3BLF - chain A; structure by X-ray diffraction, 2.60 A resolution.

# Chain A
Molecule: Citramalate synthase from Leptospira interrogans
From: Leptospira interrogans
Notes: EC 2.3.3.13
UniProt: Q8F3Q1 (Q8F3Q1_LEPIN); residues 1-325 here = UniProt positions 1-325
Chain sequence (337 residues; each row starts with the number of its first residue; numbers below 1 keep their minus sign (Gly-11 is residue -11)):
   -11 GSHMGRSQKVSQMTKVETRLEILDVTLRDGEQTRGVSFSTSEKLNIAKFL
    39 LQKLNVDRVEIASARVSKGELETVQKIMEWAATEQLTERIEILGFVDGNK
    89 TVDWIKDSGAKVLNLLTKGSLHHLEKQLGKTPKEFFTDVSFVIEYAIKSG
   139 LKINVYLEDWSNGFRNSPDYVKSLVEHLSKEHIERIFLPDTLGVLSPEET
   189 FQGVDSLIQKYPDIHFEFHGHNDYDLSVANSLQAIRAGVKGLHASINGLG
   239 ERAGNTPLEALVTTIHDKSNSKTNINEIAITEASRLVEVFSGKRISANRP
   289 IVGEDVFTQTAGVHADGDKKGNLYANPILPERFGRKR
Not modelled in the structure: -11 to 6, 297-309
Construct notes: expression tag (-11 to 0)
Metal / ion sites: Zn2+: His207, His209 (together with pyruvic acid)
Small-molecule neighbours: pyruvic acid (PYR): Arg16, Asp17, Leu104, Tyr144, Glu146, Asp147, Pro177, Thr179, His207, His209
UniProt features mapped onto this chain:
  - active site: Arg16 (Proton donor), Glu146 (Proton acceptor)
  - binding site (pyruvate): Arg16, Asp17, Tyr144, Thr179
  - binding site (Mn(2+)): Asp17, His207, His209
  - mutagenesis: Arg16 (R16K/Q: Loss of activity), Asp17 (D17A: 34-fold increase in Km for pyruvate and 315-fold decrease in kcat; D17N: 4.4-fold increase in Km for pyruvate and 480-fold decrease in kcat), Leu81 (L81A: 4.7-fold increase in Km for pyruvate and 15.7-fold decrease in kcat; L81V: 3.3-fold increase in Km for pyruvate and 10.1-fold decrease in kcat), Phe83 (F83A: 5-fold increase in Km for acetyl-CoA and 120-fold decrease in kcat), Leu104 (L104V: 1.8-fold increase in Km for pyruvate and 3.4-fold decrease in kcat), Tyr144 (Y144L: 259-fold increase in Km for pyruvate and 76-fold decrease in kcat; Y144V: 114-fold increase in Km for pyruvate and 5.3-fold decrease in kcat), Glu146 (E146D/Q: Minor effects on the binding of acetyl-CoA, but causes a strong decrease in kcat), Thr179 (T179A: 16.4-fold increase in Km for pyruvate and 186-fold decrease in kcat), His302 (H302A/N: Loss of activity), Asp304 (D304A: 5.2-fold increase in Km for acetyl-CoA and 16.6-fold decrease in kcat), Asn310 (N310A: 2.2-fold increase in Km for acetyl-CoA and 1.7-fold decrease in kcat), Leu311 (L311A: 8-fold increase in Km for acetyl-CoA and 6-fold decrease in kcat), 1 further mutagenesis entry in UniProt

# In short
Chain A binds pyruvic acid. The Zn2+ site is built by His207 and His209. UniProt lists active-site residues
Arg16 and Glu146, 4 pyruvate-binding residues, 3 Mn2+-binding residues and 13 mutagenesis sites.
Chain A is Citramalate synthase from Leptospira interrogans (Leptospira interrogans); the structure, Crystal
structure of the catalytic domain of LiCMS in complexed with pyruvate, was determined by X-ray diffraction
(same publication as 3BLE and 3BLI).
